8SKZ - chains B and J of the 11 polymer chains in the assembly; structure by electron microscopy, 3.50 A resolution.

[Chain B]
Name: Histone H3.2
Organism: Xenopus laevis
Reference sequence: P84233 (H32_XENLA); residues 0-135 here correspond to UniProt positions 1-136 (UniProt number = residue number + 1)
Sequence (136 residues; each row starts with the number of its first residue; numbering starts at 0):
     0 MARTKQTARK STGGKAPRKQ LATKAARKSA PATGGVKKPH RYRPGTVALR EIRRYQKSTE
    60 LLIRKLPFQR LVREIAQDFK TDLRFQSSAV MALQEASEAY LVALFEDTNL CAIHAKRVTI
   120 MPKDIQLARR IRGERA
Unresolved in the structure: 0-36, 135
Sequence notes: engineered mutation Ala102 (Gly103 in P84233)
Swiss-Prot annotation at these positions:
  - modified residue: Arg2 (Asymmetric dimethylarginine), Thr3 (Phosphothreonine), Lys4 (Allysine), Gln5 (5-glutamyl dopamine), Thr6 (Phosphothreonine), Arg8 (Citrulline), Lys9 (N6,N6,N6-trimethyllysine), Ser10 (ADP-ribosylserine), Thr11 (Phosphothreonine), Lys14 (N6-(2-hydroxyisobutyryl)lysine), Arg17 (Asymmetric dimethylarginine), Lys18 (N6-(2-hydroxyisobutyryl)lysine), Lys23 (N6-(2-hydroxyisobutyryl)lysine), Arg26 (Citrulline), Lys27 (N6,N6,N6-trimethyllysine), Ser28 (ADP-ribosylserine), Lys36 (N6,N6,N6-trimethyllysine), Lys37 (N6-methyllysine), Tyr41 (Phosphotyrosine), Lys56 (N6,N6,N6-trimethyllysine) and 8 more in UniProt
  - lipidation: Cys110 (S-palmitoyl cysteine)

[Chain J]
Molecule: 192-nt DNA strand
Sequence (192 nucleotides; each row starts with the number of its first residue):
     1 GAAAACCTGT ACTTCCAATC CAATAGGCCT CTGGAGAATC CCGGTGCCGA GGCCGCTCAA
    61 TTGGTCGTAG ACAGCTCTAG CACCGCTTAA ACGCACGTAC GCGCTGTCCC CCGCGTTTTA
   121 ACCGCCAAGG GGATTACTCC CTAGTCTCCA GGCACGTGTC AGATATATAC ATCCTGTGCA
   181 TGTATTGAAC AG
Unresolved in the structure: 1-24, 183-192

[Interface between chain B and chain J]
Contacting residue pairs - 11 pairs, chain B then chain J:
  Arg40(B) with DG113(J), hydrogen bond to the base
  Tyr41(B) with DA37(J), phosphate contact; DC114(J), phosphate contact
  Gly44(B) with DC112(J), phosphate contact; DG113(J), hydrogen bond to the phosphate
  Thr45(B) with DG113(J), phosphate contact
  Val46(B) with DG113(J), hydrogen bond to the phosphate
  Arg49(B) with DA38(J), sugar contact
  Arg63(B) with DA121(J), phosphate contact; DC122(J), salt bridge to the phosphate
  Arg69(B) with DA121(J), salt bridge to the phosphate
Interface residues without a listed pair, chain B (16 interface residues in all): His39, Arg42, Pro43, Ala47, Lys64, Leu65, Pro66, Arg83
Interface residues without a listed pair, chain J (10 interface residues in all): DG36, DT39, DG130

[Overview]
The interface between chain B and chain J involves 16 residues on one side and 10 on the other, with 3
hydrogen bonds and 2 salt bridges. Among the polar pairs are Arg40(B)-DG113(J), Gly44(B)-DG113(J) and
Val46(B)-DG113(J).
Here chain B is Histone H3.2 (Xenopus laevis) and chain J is a 192-nt DNA strand. Entry 8SKZ (Cryo-EM
structure of DDM1-HELLS chimera bound to the nucleosome) was determined by electron microscopy.
